PDB entry 4C4H | X-ray diffraction, 2.80 A resolution | chain A

# Chain A
Name: Dual specificity protein kinase ttk
Organism: Homo sapiens
Notes: EC 2.7.12.1; fragment: kinase domain, residues 519-808
UniProt: P33981 (TTK_HUMAN); residue numbers follow UniProt; this construct covers 519-808
Amino-acid sequence (313 residues; numbered 496 to 808; the number before each row is that of its first residue):
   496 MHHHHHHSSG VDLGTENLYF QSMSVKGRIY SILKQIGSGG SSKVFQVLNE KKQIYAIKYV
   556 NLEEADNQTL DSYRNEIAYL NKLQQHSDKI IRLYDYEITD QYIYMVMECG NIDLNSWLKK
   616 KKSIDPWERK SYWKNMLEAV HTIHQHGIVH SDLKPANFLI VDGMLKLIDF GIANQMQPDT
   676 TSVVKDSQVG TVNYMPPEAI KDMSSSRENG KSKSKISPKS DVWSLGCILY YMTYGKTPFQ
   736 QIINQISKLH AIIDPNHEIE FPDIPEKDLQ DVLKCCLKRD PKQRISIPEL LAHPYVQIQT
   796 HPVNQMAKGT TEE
Unresolved in the structure: 496-515, 534, 669-685, 698-710, 795-808
Differences from the reference sequence: expression tag (496-518)
Small-molecule neighbours:
  - polyethylene glycol fragment (7PE; 2-(2-(2-(2-(2-(2-ethoxyethoxy)ethoxy)ethoxy)ethoxy)ethoxy)ethanol): Ser537, Lys553, Val555, Tyr568, Glu571, Ile572, Met600, Asp664, Ala668
  - 7RO (tert-butyl 6-((2-chloro-4-(dimethylcarbamoyl)phenyl)amino)-2-(1-methyl-1H-pyrazol-4-yl)-1H-pyrrolo[3,2-c]pyridine-1-carboxylate): Ile531, Gly532, Val539, Gln541, Ala551, Lys553, Leu575, Ile586, Met602, Glu603, Cys604, Gly605, Asn606, Ile607, Asp608, Ser611, Ala651, Leu654, Ile663
Reported in the primary citation:
  - binding site for 7RO: Asp608 to Ser611
  - specificity-determining residues: Cys604 (proposed by the authors, not directly observed)

# Overview
Ligands of chain A: compound 7RO and polyethylene glycol fragment. From the paper: a binding site for 7RO at
Asp608; the specificity determinant Cys604.
Chain A is Dual specificity protein kinase ttk (Homo sapiens); the structure, Structure-based design of orally
bioavailable pyrrolopyridine inhibitors of the mitotic kinase MPS1, was determined by X-ray diffraction (same
publication as 4C4E, 4C4F, 4C4G, 4C4I and 4C4J).
